PDB entry 7PC2 | electron microscopy, 2.80 A resolution | chains O and P of the 18 polymer chains in the assembly

Chain O:
Name: 7-269 IgA Fab heavy chain
Organism: Homo sapiens
Notes: antibody fragment or engineered binder
Amino-acid sequence (240 residues; each row starts with the number of its first residue):
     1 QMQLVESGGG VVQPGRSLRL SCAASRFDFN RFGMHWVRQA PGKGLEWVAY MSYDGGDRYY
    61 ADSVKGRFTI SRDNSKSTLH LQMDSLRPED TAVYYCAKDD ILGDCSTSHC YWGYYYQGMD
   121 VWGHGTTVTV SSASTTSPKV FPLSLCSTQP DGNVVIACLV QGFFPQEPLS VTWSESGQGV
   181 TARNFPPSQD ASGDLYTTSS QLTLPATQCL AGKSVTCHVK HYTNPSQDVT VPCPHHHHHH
Unresolved in the structure: 131-240
Cystine bridges: Cys22-Cys96, Cys105-Cys110

Chain P:
Name: 7-269 IgA Fab light chain
Organism: Homo sapiens
Notes: antibody fragment or engineered binder
Amino-acid sequence (215 residues; each row starts with the number of its first residue):
     1 EIVMTQSPDT LSVSPGERVT LSCRASQSVG SNLVWYQQKP GQSTRVLIYG ASTRAATVPA
    61 RFSGGGSGTE FTLTISSVQS EDFAVYYCYH YNNWPRGSFG QGTKLEIKRT VAAPSVFIFP
   121 PSDEQLKSGT ASVVCLLNNF YPREAKVQWK VDNALQSGNS QESVTEQDSK DSTYSLSSTL
   181 TLSKADYEKH KVYACEVTHQ GLSSPVTKSF NRGEC
Unresolved in the structure: 109-215
Cystine bridges: Cys23-Cys88
Small-molecule neighbours: N-acetylglucosamine (NAG; 2-acetamido-2-deoxy-beta-D-glucopyranose): Gly30, Ser31, Ser67

Chain O / chain P interface:
Contacting residue pairs (21):
  His35(O) with Pro95(P)
  Gly44(O) with Gln101(P)
  Leu45(O) with Tyr87(P); Phe99(P)
  Trp47(O) with Arg96(P); Gly97(P); Phe99(P)
  Tyr50(O) with Pro95(P), hydrophobic
  Tyr95(O) with Gln38(P)
  Asp99(O) with Trp94(P)
  Trp112(O) with Asn32(P); Tyr91(P); Trp94(P)
  Tyr116(O) with Tyr49(P); Tyr91(P), hydrophobic; Trp94(P)
  Gln117(O) with Tyr49(P), hydrogen bond
  Gly118(O) with Tyr36(P)
  Met119(O) with Tyr36(P); Val46(P)
  Trp122(O) with Thr44(P), hydrogen bond
Also at the interface, not in a pair above, chain O (21 interface residues in all): Val37, Gln39, Glu46, Tyr59, Ile101, Ser106, Asp120, His124
Also at the interface, not in a pair above, chain P (20 interface residues in all): Val34, Gly41, Gln42, Tyr89, Asn92, Gly100

Summary:
The interface between chain O and chain P involves 21 residues on one side and 20 on the other; the contacts
include 2 hydrogen bonds. Polar pairs include Gln117(O)-Tyr49(P) and Trp122(O)-Thr44(P). Bound to chain P:
N-acetylglucosamine.
Chain O is 7-269 IgA Fab heavy chain and chain P is 7-269 IgA Fab light chain, both from Homo sapiens; the
structure, HIV-1 Env (BG505 SOSIP.664) in complex with the IgA bNAb 7-269 and the antibody 3BNC117, was
determined by electron microscopy.
